PDB entry 9QQR | electron microscopy, 4.70 A resolution (low resolution: residue-level contacts below are approximate; hydrogen-bond / salt-bridge calls are withheld) | chains G and H of the 10 polymer chains in the assembly

== Chain G (and H) ==
Name: ATP-dependent Clp protease ATP-binding subunit ClpC
Organism: Staphylococcus aureus
Notes: chain H of this document is another copy of the same molecule, construct and numbering; everything in this record applies to it too
UniProtKB: Q2G0P5 (CLPC_STAA8); numbering as in UniProt (aligned over 1-818)
Chain sequence (818 residues; each row starts with the number of its first residue):
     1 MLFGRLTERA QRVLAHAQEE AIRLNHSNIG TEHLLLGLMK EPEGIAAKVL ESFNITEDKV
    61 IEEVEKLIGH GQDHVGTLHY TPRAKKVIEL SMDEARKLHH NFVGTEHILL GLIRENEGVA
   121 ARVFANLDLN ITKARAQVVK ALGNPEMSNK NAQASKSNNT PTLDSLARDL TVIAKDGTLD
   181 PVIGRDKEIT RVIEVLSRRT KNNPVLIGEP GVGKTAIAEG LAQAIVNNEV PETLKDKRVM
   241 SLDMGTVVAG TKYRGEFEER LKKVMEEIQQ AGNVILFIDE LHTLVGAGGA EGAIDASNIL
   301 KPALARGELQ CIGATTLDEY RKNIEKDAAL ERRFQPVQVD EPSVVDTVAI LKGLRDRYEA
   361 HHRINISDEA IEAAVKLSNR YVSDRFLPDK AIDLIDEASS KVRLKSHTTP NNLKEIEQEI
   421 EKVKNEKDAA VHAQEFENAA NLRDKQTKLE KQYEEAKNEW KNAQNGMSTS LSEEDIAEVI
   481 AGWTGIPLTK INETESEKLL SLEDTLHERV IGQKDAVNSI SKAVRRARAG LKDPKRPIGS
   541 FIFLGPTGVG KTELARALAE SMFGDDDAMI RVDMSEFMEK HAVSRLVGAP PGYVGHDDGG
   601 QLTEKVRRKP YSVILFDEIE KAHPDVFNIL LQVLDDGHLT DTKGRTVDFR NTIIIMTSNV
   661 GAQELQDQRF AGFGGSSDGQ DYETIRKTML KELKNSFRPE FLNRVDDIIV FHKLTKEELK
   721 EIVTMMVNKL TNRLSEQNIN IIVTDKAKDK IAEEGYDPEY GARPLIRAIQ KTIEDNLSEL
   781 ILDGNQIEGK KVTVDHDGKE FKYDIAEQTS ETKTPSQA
Unresolved in the structure: 143-158, 248-254, 280-298, 595-600, 809-818
Residues lining bound ligands:
  - ADP (adenosine-5'-diphosphate): Pro-181, Val-182, Ile-183, Arg-185, Gly-211, Val-212, Gly-213, Lys-214, Thr-215, Ala-216, Glu-219, Asp-279, Ile-350, Leu-354, Pro-388, Asp-389
  - ATP (adenosine-5'-triphosphate): Arg-509, Val-510, Ile-511, Gly-548, Val-549, Gly-550, Lys-551, Thr-552, Glu-553, Arg-571, Ile-722, Met-725, Met-726, Ala-762, Arg-763, Ile-766
Swiss-Prot annotation at these positions:
  - binding site (ATP): Gly-208 to Thr-215, Gly-545 to Thr-552
Reported in the primary citation:
  - mutagenesis - T7D, R9A, E32A, K85A, E106A, D356A, E435A, F436A: increased catalytic activity on FITC-casein
  - mutagenesis - E32A/E106A: increased catalytic activity
  - mutagenesis - E106A: abolished catalytic activity on pArg
  - mutagenesis - R122A, N462A: unchanged catalytic activity on FITC-casein

== Interface between chain G and chain H ==
Residue-residue contacts (71):
  Gly-4(G) with Asn-425(H)
  Thr-7(G) with Glu-426(H); Ala-429(H)
  Glu-8(G) with Lys-422(H); Glu-426(H)
  Arg-9(G) with Ala-433(H); Glu-435(H)
  Glu-43(G) with Glu-435(H)
  Ile-45(G) with His-432(H); Ala-433(H)
  His-100(G) with His-432(H)
  Asn-101(G) with Asn-425(H)
  Phe-102(G) with Ala-429(H); His-432(H)
  Leu-142(G) with His-432(H)
  Thr-190(G) with Leu-404(H)
  Arg-191(G) with Glu-397(H)
  Ile-193(G) with Leu-404(H)
  Glu-194(G) with Glu-397(H); Ser-400(H); Lys-401(H); Leu-404(H)
  Ser-197(G) with His-361(H); His-362(H); Ser-400(H)
  Arg-198(G) with His-361(H); His-362(H); Asp-393(H); Glu-397(H); Ser-400(H)
  Arg-199(G) with Asp-180(H); Arg-357(H); Tyr-358(H); His-361(H); His-362(H); Asp-396(H)
  Thr-200(G) with Asp-396(H)
  Lys-201(G) with Arg-385(H)
  Pro-231(G) with Leu-404(H); His-407(H)
  Glu-232(G) with His-407(H)
  Thr-233(G) with Arg-403(H)
  Ser-496(G) with Leu-782(H)
  Leu-499(G) with Leu-782(H)
  Leu-500(G) with Leu-782(H); Asp-783(H)
  Lys-522(G) with Asp-775(H)
  Arg-525(G) with Ser-778(H); Leu-782(H)
  Arg-526(G) with Gln-770(H); Glu-774(H); Asp-775(H); Ser-778(H)
  Ala-529(G) with Gln-737(H); Leu-782(H)
  Leu-531(G) with Arg-733(H); Leu-734(H); Glu-774(H); Leu-777(H)
  Pro-624(G) with Glu-576(H)
  Asn-628(G) with Glu-576(H)
  Arg-686(G) with Arg-767(H)
  Lys-687(G) with Tyr-760(H)
  Lys-691(G) with Tyr-760(H)
  Lys-694(G) with Tyr-760(H)
  Arg-698(G) with Asp-573(H); Glu-576(H)
  Pro-699(G) with Glu-618(H)
  Glu-700(G) with Asp-573(H)
  Asn-703(G) with Arg-763(H)
  Asp-707(G) with Arg-767(H)
Interface residues without a listed pair, chain G (46 interface residues in all): Lys-532, Asp-533, Lys-580, Arg-704, Asp-706
Interface residues without a listed pair, chain H (46 interface residues in all): Glu-117, Asp-428, Arg-556, Ser-575, Val-594, Leu-730, Asp-757, Glu-779, Ile-781

== Summary ==
The chain G/chain H interface involves 46 residues from each chain. Bound to chain G: ATP and ADP. From
UniProt: 16 ATP-binding residues on chain G. The paper reports that T7D, R9A and E32A of chain G, among
others, increase catalytic activity on FITC-casein; E32A/E106A of chain G increase catalytic activity; 11
substitutions were tested in all.
Chain G and chain H are both ATP-dependent Clp protease ATP-binding subunit ClpC (Staphylococcus aureus); the
structure, S.aureus ClpC decameric resting state, was determined by electron microscopy together with 9QCL and
9QRW from the same study.
